PDB entry 4YOI | X-ray diffraction, 1.82 A resolution | chains A and B

[Chain A (and B)]
Molecule: 3C-like proteinase
From: Bat coronavirus HKU4
Notes: EC 3.4.22.-; chain B of this document is another copy of the same molecule, construct and numbering; everything in this record applies to it too
Reference sequence: P0C6W3 (R1AB_BCHK4); residues 1-306 here correspond to UniProt positions 3292-3597 (UniProt number = residue number + 3291)
Sequence (306 residues; each row starts with the number of its first residue):
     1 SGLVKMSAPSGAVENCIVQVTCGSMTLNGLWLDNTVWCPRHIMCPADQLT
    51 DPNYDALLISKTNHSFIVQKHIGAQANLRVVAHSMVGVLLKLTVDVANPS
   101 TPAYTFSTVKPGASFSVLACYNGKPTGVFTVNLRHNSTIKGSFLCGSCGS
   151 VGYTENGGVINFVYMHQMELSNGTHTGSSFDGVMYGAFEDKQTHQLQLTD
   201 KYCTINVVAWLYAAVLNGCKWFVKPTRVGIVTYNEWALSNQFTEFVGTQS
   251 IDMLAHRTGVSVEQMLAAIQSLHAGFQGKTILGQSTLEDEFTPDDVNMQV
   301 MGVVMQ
UniProt features mapped onto this chain:
  - active site (For 3CL-PRO activity): H41, C148
  - site: Q306 (Cleavage)
Ligand contacts: 4F4 (N-{4-[(1H-benzotriazol-1-ylacetyl)(thiophen-3-ylmethyl)amino]phenyl}thiophene-2-carboxamide): S24, M25, H41, C44, P45, A46, L49, Y54, F143, L144, C145, C148, H166, Q167, M168, E169, D190, K191, Q192
From the paper describing this entry:
  - catalytic residues: H41, C148 (proposed by the authors, not directly observed)
  - binding site for 4F4: H41, Y54, C148, H166, E169, Q192

[Chain A / chain B interface]
Pairs across the interface - 71 pairs, chain A then chain B:
  S1(A) with G141(B); S142(B); F143(B), hydrogen bond (backbone-backbone); E169(B), hydrogen bond; N172(B); G173(B), hydrogen bond (side chain-backbone); H175(B), hydrogen bond (backbone-side chain)
  G2(A) with G141(B); S142(B), hydrogen bond (backbone-side chain); G173(B)
  V4(A) with F129(B), hydrophobic; K140(B); G141(B); S142(B)
  K5(A) with F129(B)
  M6(A) with G127(B); V128(B); F129(B), hydrophobic; S142(B)
  S7(A) with G127(B); V128(B), hydrogen bond (backbone-backbone)
  P9(A) with S10(B); E14(B); P125(B); T126(B); G127(B); V128(B), hydrophobic
  S10(A) with P9(B); S10(B), hydrogen bond (side chain-backbone); E14(B), hydrogen bond (backbone-side chain)
  G11(A) with G11(B); E14(B), hydrogen bond (backbone-side chain)
  E14(A) with P9(B); S10(B), hydrogen bond (side chain-backbone); G11(B), hydrogen bond (side chain-backbone)
  T126(A) with P9(B)
  G127(A) with M6(B); S7(B); P9(B)
  V128(A) with M6(B); S7(B), hydrogen bond (backbone-backbone); P9(B), hydrophobic
  F129(A) with V4(B), hydrophobic; K5(B); M6(B), hydrophobic
  K140(A) with V4(B)
  G141(A) with S1(B); G2(B); V4(B)
  S142(A) with S1(B); G2(B), hydrogen bond (side chain-backbone); V4(B); Q299(B), hydrogen bond
  F143(A) with S1(B), hydrogen bond (backbone-backbone)
  L144(A) with M301(B), hydrophobic
  E169(A) with S1(B), hydrogen bond
  N172(A) with S1(B); N217(B), hydrogen bond (side chain-backbone)
  G173(A) with S1(B), hydrogen bond (backbone-side chain); G2(B)
  H175(A) with S1(B), hydrogen bond (side chain-backbone)
  N217(A) with N172(B), hydrogen bond (backbone-side chain)
  G218(A) with N172(B)
  G283(A) with T286(B)
  S285(A) with S285(B); T286(B)
  T286(A) with G283(B); S285(B)
  Q299(A) with S142(B), hydrogen bond; L144(B)
  M301(A) with L144(B), hydrophobic
Interface residues without a listed pair, chain A (37 interface residues in all): L3, A8, L118, P125, S171, T280, M298
Interface residues without a listed pair, chain B (34 interface residues in all): L3, A8, L118, S171

[Overview]
37 residues of chain A face 34 of chain B across their interface, with 21 hydrogen bonds. Among the polar
pairs are S1(A)-E169(B), S1(A)-G173(B) and S1(A)-H175(B). Ligands of chain A: compound 4F4. The paper reports
catalytic residues H41(A) and C148(A); a binding site for 4F4 at H41(A), Y54(A) and C148(A) among others.
Both chains are 3C-like proteinase (Bat coronavirus HKU4). Entry 4YOI (Structure of HKU4 3CLpro bound to
non-covalent inhibitor 1A) was determined by X-ray diffraction (same publication as 4YO9, 4YOG and 4YOJ).
